7WTN - chains C2 and SB of the 18 polymer chains in the assembly; structure by electron microscopy, 3.40 A resolution.

Chain C2:
Molecule: 18S rRNA
From: Saccharomyces cerevisiae
Sequence (1800 nucleotides; row label = number of the first residue in the row):
     1 UAUCUGGUUGAUCCUGCCAGUAGUCAUAUGCUUGUCUCAAAGAUUAAGCC
    51 AUGCAUGUCUAAGUAUAAGCAAUUUAUACAGUGAAACUGCGAAUGGCUCA
   101 UUAAAUCAGUUAUCGUUUAUUUGAUAGUUCCUUUACUACAUGGUAUAACU
   151 GUGGUAAUUCUAGAGCUAAUACAUGCUUAAAAUCUCGACCCUUUGGAAGA
   201 GAUGUAUUUAUUAGAUAAAAAAUCAAUGUCUUCGGACUCUUUGAUGAUUC
   251 AUAAUAACUUUUCGAAUCGCAUGGCCUUGUGCUGGCGAUGGUUCAUUCAA
   301 AUUUCUGCCCUAUCAACUUUCGAUGGUAGGAUAGUGGCCUACCAUGGUUU
   351 CAACGGGUAACGGGGAAUAAGGGUUCGAUUCCGGAGAGGGAGCCUGAGAA
   401 ACGGCUACCACAUCCAAGGAAGGCAGCAGGCGCGCAAAUUACCCAAUCCU
   451 AAUUCAGGGAGGUAGUGACAAUAAAUAACGAUACAGGGCCCAUUCGGGUC
   501 UUGUAAUUGGAAUGAGUACAAUGUAAAUACCUUAACGAGGAACAAUUGGA
   551 GGGCAAGUCUGGUGCCAGCAGCCGCGGUAAUUCCAGCUCCAAUAGCGUAU
   601 AUUAAAGUUGUUGCAGUUAAAAAGCUCGUAGUUGAACUUUGGGCCCGGUU
   651 GGCCGGUCCGAUUUUUUCGUGUACUGGAUUUCCAACGGGGCCUUUCCUUC
   701 UGGCUAACCUUGAGUCCUUGUGGCUCUUGGCGAACCAGGACUUUUACUUU
   751 GAAAAAAUUAGAGUGUUCAAAGCAGGCGUAUUGCUCGAAUAUAUUAGCAU
   801 GGAAUAAUAGAAUAGGACGUUUGGUUCUAUUUUGUUGGUUUCUAGGACCA
   851 UCGUAAUGAUUAAUAGGGACGGUCGGGGGCAUCAGUAUUCAAUUGUCAGA
   901 GGUGAAAUUCUUGGAUUUAUUGAAGACUAACUACUGCGAAAGCAUUUGCC
   951 AAGGACGUUUUCAUUAAUCAAGAACGAAAGUUAGGGGAUCGAAGAUGAUC
  1001 AGAUACCGUCGUAGUCUUAACCAUAAACUAUGCCGACUAGGGAUCGGGUG
  1051 GUGUUUUUUUAAUGACCCACUCGGCACCUUACGAGAAAUCAAAGUCUUUG
  1101 GGUUCUGGGGGGAGUAUGGUCGCAAGGCUGAAACUUAAAGGAAUUGACGG
  1151 AAGGGCACCACCAGGAGUGGAGCCUGCGGCUUAAUUUGACUCAACACGGG
  1201 GAAACUCACCAGGUCCAGACACAAUAAGGAUUGACAGAUUGAGAGCUCUU
  1251 UCUUGAUUUUGUGGGUGGUGGUGCAUGGCCGUUCUUAGUUGGUGGAGUGA
  1301 UUUGUCUGCUUAAUUGCGAUAACGAACGAGACCUUAACCUACUAAAUAGU
  1351 GGUGCUAGCAUUUGCUGGUUAUCCACUUCUUAGAGGGACUAUCGGUUUCA
  1401 AGCCGAUGGAAGUUUGAGGCAAUAACAGGUCUGUGAUGCCCUUAGACGUU
  1451 CUGGGCCGCACGCGCGCUACACUGACGGAGCCAGCGAGUCUAACCUUGGC
  1501 CGAGAGGUCUUGGUAAUCUUGUGAAACUCCGUCGUGCUGGGGAUAGAGCA
  1551 UUGUAAUUAUUGCUCUUCAACGAGGAAUUCCUAGUAAGCGCAAGUCAUCA
  1601 GCUUGCGUUGAUUACGUCCCUGCCCUUUGUACACACCGCCCGUCGCUAGU
  1651 ACCGAUUGAAUGGCUUAGUGAGGCCUCAGGAUCUGCUUAGAGAAGGGGGC
  1701 AACUCCAUCUCAGAGCGGAGAAUUUGGACAAACUUGGUCAUUUAGAGGAA
  1751 CUAAAAGUCGUAACAAGGUUUCCGUAGGUGAACCUGCGGAAGGAUCAUUA
Unresolved in the structure: 73-75, 133-135, 489-498, 651-683, 707-732, 1147-1634, 1639-1643, 1687-1711, 1759-1765

Chain SB:
Name: 40S ribosomal protein S1-A
From: Saccharomyces cerevisiae
Reference sequence: P33442 (RS3A1_YEAST); residue numbers follow UniProt; this construct covers 1-255
Sequence (255 residues; numbered 1 to 255; the number before each row is that of its first residue):
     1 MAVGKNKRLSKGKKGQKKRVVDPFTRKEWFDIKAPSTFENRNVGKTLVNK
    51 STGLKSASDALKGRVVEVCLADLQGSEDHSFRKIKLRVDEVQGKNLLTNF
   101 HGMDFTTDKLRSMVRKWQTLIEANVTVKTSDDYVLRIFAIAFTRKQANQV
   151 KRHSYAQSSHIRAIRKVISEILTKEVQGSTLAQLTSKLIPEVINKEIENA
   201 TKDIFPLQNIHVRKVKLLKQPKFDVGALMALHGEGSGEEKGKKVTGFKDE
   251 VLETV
Unresolved in the structure: 1-19, 236-255
UniProt features mapped onto this chain:
  - modified residue: Ala2 (N-acetylalanine), Thr245 (Phosphothreonine), Thr254 (Phosphothreonine)
  - cross-link: Lys248 (Glycyl lysine isopeptide (Lys-Gly) (interchain with G-Cter in ubiquitin))

Chain C2 / chain SB interface:
Pairs across the interface (54; chain C2 residue first):
  C874(C2) with Gln157(SB), sugar contact; Ser159(SB), hydrogen bond to the phosphate
  G875(C2) with Gln157(SB), phosphate contact; Ser158(SB), hydrogen bond to the phosphate
  A884(C2) with Asn124(SB), hydrogen bond to the sugar; Arg136(SB), salt bridge to the phosphate; Phe138(SB), sugar contact
  G885(C2) with Arg136(SB), salt bridge to the phosphate; Phe138(SB), sugar contact; Lys216(SB), salt bridge to the phosphate
  U886(C2) with Lys214(SB), salt bridge to the phosphate; Lys216(SB), salt bridge to the phosphate
  C897(C2) with Pro23(SB), phosphate contact
  U921(C2) with His101(SB), salt bridge to the phosphate
  A930(C2) with Val114(SB), base contact; Leu120(SB), base contact; Glu122(SB), hydrogen bond to the base
  C931(C2) with Val114(SB), sugar contact; Arg115(SB), sugar contact; Lys116(SB), phosphate contact; Trp117(SB), phosphate contact; Gln118(SB), hydrogen bond to the sugar; Thr119(SB), sugar contact; Leu120(SB), base contact
  U932(C2) with Lys116(SB), phosphate contact; Trp117(SB), hydrogen bond to the phosphate; Tyr155(SB), hydrogen bond to the phosphate
  A933(C2) with Lys116(SB), salt bridge to the phosphate; Trp117(SB), phosphate contact; Tyr155(SB), base contact
  C934(C2) with Trp117(SB), phosphate contact
  U946(C2) with Arg165(SB), salt bridge to the phosphate
  U947(C2) with Arg162(SB), phosphate contact
  U1044(C2) with Lys151(SB), phosphate contact; His153(SB), hydrogen bond to the phosphate
  C1045(C2) with Lys151(SB), salt bridge to the phosphate; His153(SB), salt bridge to the phosphate
  G1046(C2) with Gln157(SB), hydrogen bond to the phosphate
  G1047(C2) with Gln157(SB), phosphate contact
  U1056(C2) with Lys202(SB), sugar contact
  G1064(C2) with His160(SB), phosphate contact; Asp203(SB), sugar contact; Ile204(SB), hydrogen bond to the sugar
  A1065(C2) with Gln146(SB), hydrogen bond to the base; His160(SB), salt bridge to the phosphate; Phe205(SB), sugar contact; Pro206(SB), sugar contact
  C1066(C2) with Gln146(SB), hydrogen bond to the sugar; Asn148(SB), hydrogen bond to the sugar; Gln149(SB), phosphate contact
  C1067(C2) with Asn148(SB), sugar contact; Gln149(SB), phosphate contact; Val150(SB), phosphate contact; Lys151(SB), hydrogen bond to the phosphate
Other interface residues (no listed pair), chain C2 (29 interface residues in all): G876, U894, U896, U920, U1054, U1063
Other interface residues (no listed pair), chain SB (38 interface residues in all): Arg26, Asn49, Lys55, Val65, Arg152

Summary:
29 residues of chain C2 face 38 of chain SB across their interface; the contacts include 14 hydrogen bonds and
11 salt bridges. Polar contacts include A930(C2)-Glu122(SB), A1065(C2)-Gln146(SB) and A884(C2)-Asn124(SB).
Here chain C2 is 18S rRNA and chain SB is 40S ribosomal protein S1-A, both from Saccharomyces cerevisiae.
Entry 7WTN (Cryo-EM structure of a yeast pre-40S ribosomal subunit - State Tsr1-1 (with Rps2)) was determined
by electron microscopy together with 7WTO, 7WTP, 7WTQ and 7WTR from the same study.
